Entry 4OKZ (X-ray diffraction, 1.90 A resolution); this record covers chain A.

[Chain A]
Molecule: Terpene synthase metal-binding domain-containing protein
Source organism: Streptomyces pristinaespiralis
Notes: EC 2.5.1.21
UniProt: B5HDJ6 (B5HDJ6_STRPR); residue numbers follow UniProt; this construct covers 1-365
Amino-acid sequence (365 residues; numbered 1 to 365; the number before each row is that of its first residue):
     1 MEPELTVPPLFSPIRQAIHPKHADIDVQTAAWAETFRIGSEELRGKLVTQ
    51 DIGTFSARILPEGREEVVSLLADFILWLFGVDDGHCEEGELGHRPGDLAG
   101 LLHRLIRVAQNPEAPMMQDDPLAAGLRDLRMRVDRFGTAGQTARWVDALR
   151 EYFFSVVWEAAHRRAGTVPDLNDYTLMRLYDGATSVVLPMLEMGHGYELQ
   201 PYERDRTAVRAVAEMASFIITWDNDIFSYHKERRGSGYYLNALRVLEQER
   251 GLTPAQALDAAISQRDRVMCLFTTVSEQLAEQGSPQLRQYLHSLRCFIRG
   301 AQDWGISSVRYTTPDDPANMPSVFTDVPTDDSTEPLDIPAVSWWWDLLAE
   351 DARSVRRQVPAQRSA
Unresolved in the structure: 1-3, 350-365
Metal / ion sites: Mg2+ site 1: Asp82, Glu87 (together with 3E9); Mg2+ site 2: Glu87 (together with 3E9); Mg2+ site 3: Asn224, Ser228, Glu232 (together with 3E9)
Small-molecule neighbours: 3E9 ((3S,6E)-3,7,11-trimethyldodeca-6,10-dien-1-yl trihydrogen diphosphate): Phe55, Ile75, Leu78, Phe79, Asp82, Asp83, Glu87, Tyr152, Arg178, Asp181, Gly182, Ala183, Thr184, Val186, Val187, Ile220, Thr221, Asn224, Ser228, Lys231, Glu232, Phe297, Trp304, Arg310, Tyr311
Swiss-Prot annotation at these positions:
  - motif: Asp82 to Glu87 (DDXXXE motif)
  - binding site (Mg(2+)): Asp82, Glu87, Asn224, Ser228, Glu232
  - binding site (substrate): Arg178, Lys231, Arg310, Tyr311
  - site: Phe55 (Plays a critical role in the stabilization of intermediate cation), Phe79 (Plays a critical role in the stabilization of intermediate cation), Asp83 (Plays a critical role for substrate recognition), Glu159 (Plays a critical role for substrate recognition), Gly182 (Plays a critical role for abstraction of the pyrophosphate group)
  - mutagenesis: Phe55 (F55L/W/Y: Drastically alters the product spectra compared to the wild-type, comprising linear terpenoids in addition to selina-4(15),7(11)-diene and germacrene B ...), Phe79 (F79L/W/Y: Drastically alters the product spectra compared to the wild-type, comprising linear terpenoids in addition to selina-4(15),7(11)-diene and germacrene B ...), Asp83 (D83E/N: Drastically alters the product spectra compared to the wild-type, comprising linear terpenoids in addition to germacrene B. Unable to produce selina-4(15),7(11)-diene), Glu159 (E159D/Q: Drastically alters the product spectra compared to the wild-type, comprising linear terpenoids in addition to germacrene B. Unable to produce selina-4(15),7(11)-diene), Arg178 (R178K/N/Q: Lack of cyclase activity), Gly182 (G182A: Drastically alters the product spectra compared to the wild-type, comprising linear terpenoids in addition to selina-4(15),7(11)-diene and germacrene B ...), Ala183 (A183F/V: Lack of cyclase activity)

[Summary]
Chain A binds compound 3E9. The Mg2+ site 1 is built by Asp82 and Glu87. Asn224, Ser228 and Glu232 form the
Mg2+ site 3. Curated annotation (UniProt) lists 5 Mg2+-binding residues, 4 substrate-binding residues and 7
mutagenesis sites.
Chain A is Terpene synthase metal-binding domain-containing protein (Streptomyces pristinaespiralis); the
structure, Selinadiene Synthase in complex with dihydrofarnesyl pyrophosphate, was determined by X-ray
diffraction (same publication as 4OKM).
